PDB entry 5HAR | X-ray diffraction, 1.74 A resolution | chain A

== Chain A ==
Name: Beta-lactamase
Organism: Enterobacter cloacae
Notes: EC 3.5.2.6
UniProtKB: F6KZJ2 (F6KZJ2_ENTCL); residues 25-261 here = UniProt positions 25-261
Amino-acid sequence (237 residues; each row starts with the number of its first residue):
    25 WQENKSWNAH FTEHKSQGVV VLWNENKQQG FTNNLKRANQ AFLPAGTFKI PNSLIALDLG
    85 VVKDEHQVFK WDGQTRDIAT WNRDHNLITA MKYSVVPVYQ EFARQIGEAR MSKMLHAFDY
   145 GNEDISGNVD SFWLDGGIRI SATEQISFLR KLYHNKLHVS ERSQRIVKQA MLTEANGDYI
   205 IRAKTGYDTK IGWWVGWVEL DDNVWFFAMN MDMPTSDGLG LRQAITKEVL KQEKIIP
Construct notes: engineered mutation Gly-70 (Ser in F6KZJ2)
Modified residues: Lys-73 (lysine nz-carboxylic acid; KCX)
What the authors report for this chain:
  - mutagenesis - S70G (Tm change 3.4 degC): increased stability
  - mutagenesis - S70G: decreased catalytic activity
  - catalytic residues: Lys-73 (citing earlier work)
  - post-translational modification sites: Lys-73
  - conformationally variable residues (side-chain flip): Lys-73, Ser-118
  - contacts within the chain: Lys-73/Ser-118 (hydrogen bond), Ser-118/Lys-208 (hydrogen bond)
  - binding site for acetate ion: Gly-70, Lys-73

== Overview ==
The paper reports the catalytic residue Lys-73; S70G increases stability.
Chain A is Beta-lactamase (Enterobacter cloacae); the structure, OXA-163 beta-lactamase - S70G mutant, was
determined by X-ray diffraction together with 5HAI, 5HAP and 5HAQ from the same study.
